Entry 8R83 (electron microscopy, 3.57 A resolution); this record covers chains C and H of the 12 polymer chains in the assembly.

[Chain C (and H)]
Name: Ig-like domain-containing protein
Organism: Homo sapiens
Notes: chain H of this document is another copy of the same molecule, construct and numbering; everything in this record applies to it too
UniProt: A0A7N5JWI9 (A0A7N5JWI9_AILME); residues 229-576 here correspond to UniProt positions 106-453 (UniProt number = residue number - 123)
Chain sequence (361 residues; numbered 216 to 576; the number before each row is that of its first residue):
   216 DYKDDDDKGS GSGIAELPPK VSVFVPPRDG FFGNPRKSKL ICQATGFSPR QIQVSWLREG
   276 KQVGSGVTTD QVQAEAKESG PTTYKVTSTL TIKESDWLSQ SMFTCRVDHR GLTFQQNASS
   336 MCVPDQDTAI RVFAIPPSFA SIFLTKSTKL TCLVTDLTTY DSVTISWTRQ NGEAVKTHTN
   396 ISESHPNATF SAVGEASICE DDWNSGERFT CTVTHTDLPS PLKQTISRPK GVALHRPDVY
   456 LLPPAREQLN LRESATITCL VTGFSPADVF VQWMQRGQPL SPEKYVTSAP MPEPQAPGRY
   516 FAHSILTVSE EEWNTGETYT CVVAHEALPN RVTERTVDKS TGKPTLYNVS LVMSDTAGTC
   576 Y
Not modelled in the structure: 216-344, 571-576 (chain H: 216-344, 569-576)
Differences from the reference sequence: expression tag (216-228)
Disulfides: Cys-367/Cys-426, Cys-474/Cys-536
Covalent attachments: N-acetylglucosamine (NAG) linked to Asn-563
Reported in the primary citation:
  - post-translational modification sites: Asn-563
  - binding site for N-acetylglucosamine: Asn-563

[How chain C and chain H interact]
Pairs across the interface - 6 pairs, chain C then chain H:
  Tyr-562(C) with Met-568(H), hydrophobic
  Val-564(C) with Met-568(H), hydrophobic
  Leu-566(C) with Val-564(H), hydrophobic
  Met-568(C) with Tyr-562(H), hydrogen bond (backbone-side chain); Val-564(H), hydrophobic
  Asp-570(C) with Tyr-562(H)
Interface residues without a listed pair, chain H (4 interface residues in all): Leu-566

[Overview]
The interface between chain C and chain H involves 5 residues on one side and 4 on the other; the contacts
include 1 hydrogen bond. Its one hydrogen-bonded contact is Met-568(C)/Tyr-562(H). N-acetylglucosamine is
covalently linked to Asn-563(C). From the paper: a binding site for N-acetylglucosamine at Asn-563(C); a
modification site at Asn-563(C).
Chain C and chain H are both Ig-like domain-containing protein (Homo sapiens); the structure, pentameric
IgMFc-AIM complex global refinement, was determined by electron microscopy together with 8R84 from the same
study.
